PDB entry 7QUO | X-ray diffraction, 3.00 A resolution | chains A and C

Chain A (and C):
Protein: FimH
Organism: Escherichia coli BL21(DE3)
Notes: fragment: fimh lectin domain, residues 22-179; chain C of this document is another copy of the same molecule, construct and numbering; everything in this record applies to it too
Reference sequence: Q9S497 (Q9S497_ECOLX); residues 1-158 here correspond to UniProt positions 22-179 (UniProt number = residue number + 21)
Chain sequence (158 residues; numbered 1 to 158; the number before each row is that of its first residue):
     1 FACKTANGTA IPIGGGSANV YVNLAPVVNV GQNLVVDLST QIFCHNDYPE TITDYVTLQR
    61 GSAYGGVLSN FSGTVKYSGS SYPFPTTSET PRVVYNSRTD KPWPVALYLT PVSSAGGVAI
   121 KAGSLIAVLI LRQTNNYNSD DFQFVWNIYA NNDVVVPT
Cystine bridges: C3-C44
Metal / ion sites: Ni2+: H45, D47
What the authors report for this chain:
  - binding site for N-acetylglucosamine: P12, I13, Y48, Y137
  - binding site for alpha-D-mannopyranose: Y48, R98, Y137
  - conformationally variable residues (side-chain flip): Y48, Y137

Chain A / chain C interface:
Pairs across the interface (7):
  T51(A) - P12(C)
  Y137(A) - I13(C)  hydrophobic
  Y137(A) - F142(C)
  N138(A) - N138(C)
  N138(A) - D140(C)
  N138(A) - F142(C)
  D140(A) - N138(C)
Interface residues without a listed pair, chain A (6 interface residues in all): Y48, I52
Interface residues without a listed pair, chain C (6 interface residues in all): G14

Overview:
The chain A/chain C interface involves 6 residues from each chain. H45(A) and D47(A) coordinate Ni2+. From the
paper: a binding site for N-acetylglucosamine at P12(A), I13(A) and Y48(A) among others; a binding site for
alpha-D-mannopyranose at Y48(A), R98(A) and Y137(A).
Both chains are FimH (Escherichia coli BL21(DE3)). Entry 7QUO (FimH lectin domain in complex with
oligomannose-6) was determined by X-ray diffraction (same publication as 8BXY, 8BY3 and 7BHD).
